4B14 - chain A; structure by X-ray diffraction, 1.50 A resolution.

== Chain A ==
Protein: Glycylpeptide N-tetradecanoyltransferase
From: Plasmodium vivax
Notes: EC 2.3.1.97
Reference sequence: A5K1A2 (A5K1A2_PLAVS); residue numbers follow UniProt; this construct covers 27-410
Chain sequence (385 residues; numbered 26 to 410; the number before each row is that of its first residue):
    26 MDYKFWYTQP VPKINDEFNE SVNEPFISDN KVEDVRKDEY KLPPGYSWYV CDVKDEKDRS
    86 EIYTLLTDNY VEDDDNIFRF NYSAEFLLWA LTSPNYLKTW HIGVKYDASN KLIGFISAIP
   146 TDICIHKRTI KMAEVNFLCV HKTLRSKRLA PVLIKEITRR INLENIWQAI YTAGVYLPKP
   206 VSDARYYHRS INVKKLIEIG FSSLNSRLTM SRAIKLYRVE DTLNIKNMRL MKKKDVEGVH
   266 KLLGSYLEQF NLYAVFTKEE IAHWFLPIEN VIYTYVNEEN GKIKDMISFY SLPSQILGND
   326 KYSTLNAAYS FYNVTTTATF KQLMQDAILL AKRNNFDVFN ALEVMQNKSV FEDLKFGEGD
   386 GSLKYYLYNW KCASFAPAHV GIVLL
Differences from the reference sequence: expression tag (26)
Bound ions: Mg2+: Leu-169 (together with 2-oxopentadecyl-CoA)
Ligand contacts:
  - 4XB (3-methoxybenzyl 3-methyl-4-(piperidin-4-yloxy)-1-benzofuran-2-carboxylate): Val-96, Glu-97, Asp-98, Phe-103, Arg-104, Phe-105, Tyr-107, Thr-197, Tyr-211, His-213, Phe-226, Tyr-315, Leu-317, Ser-319, Leu-330, Tyr-334, Asn-365, Ala-366, Leu-367, Leu-388, Leu-409, Leu-410
  - 2-oxopentadecyl-CoA (NHW): Tyr-28, Lys-29, Phe-30, Trp-31, Asn-94, Tyr-95, Val-96, Val-160, Asn-161, Phe-162, Leu-163, Cys-164, Val-165, Leu-169, Arg-170, Ser-171, Lys-172, Arg-173, Leu-174, Ala-175, Pro-176, Ile-179, Ile-182, Thr-183, Ile-186, Asn-187, Ile-191, Trp-192, Gln-193, Ala-194, Tyr-196, Thr-197, Ala-198, Val-200, Leu-202, Tyr-393
What the authors report for this chain:
  - binding site for 4XB: Val-96, Glu-97, Asp-98, Phe-103, Arg-104, Phe-105, Tyr-107, Tyr-211, His-213, Ser-319, Tyr-334, Leu-410
  - conformationally variable residues (side-chain flip): Tyr-211, His-213
  - mutagenesis - Y211A: decreased binding to 4XB
  - mutagenesis - Y211A: decreased catalytic activity

== In short ==
Ligands of chain A: compound 4XB and 2-oxopentadecyl-CoA. The paper reports a binding site for 4XB at Val-96,
Glu-97 and Asp-98 among others; Y211A reduces binding to 4XB.
Chain A is Glycylpeptide N-tetradecanoyltransferase (Plasmodium vivax); the structure, Plasmodium vivax
N-myristoyltransferase with a bound benzofuran inhibitor (compound 26), was determined by X-ray diffraction,
deposited together with 4B10, 4B11, 4B12 and 4B13.
